PDB entry 6C66 | electron microscopy, 3.66 A resolution | chains B and J of the 15 polymer chains in the assembly

== Chain B ==
Protein: CRISPR-associated protein, Cse4 family
Source organism: Thermobifida fusca (strain YX)
UniProtKB: Q47PJ3 (Q47PJ3_THEFY); residues 1-373 here = UniProt positions 1-373
Sequence (373 residues; row label = number of the first residue in the row):
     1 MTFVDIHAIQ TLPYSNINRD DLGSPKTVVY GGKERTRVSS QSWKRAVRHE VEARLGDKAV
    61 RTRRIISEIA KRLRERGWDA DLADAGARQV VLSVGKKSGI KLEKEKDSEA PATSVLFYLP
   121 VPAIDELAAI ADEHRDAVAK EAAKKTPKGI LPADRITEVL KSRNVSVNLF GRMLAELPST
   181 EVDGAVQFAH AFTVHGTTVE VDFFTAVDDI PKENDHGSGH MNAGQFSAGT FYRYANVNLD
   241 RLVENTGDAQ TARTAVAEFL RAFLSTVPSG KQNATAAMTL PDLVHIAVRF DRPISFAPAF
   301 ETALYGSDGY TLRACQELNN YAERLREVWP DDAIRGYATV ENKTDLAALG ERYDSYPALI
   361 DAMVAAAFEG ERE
Unresolved in the structure: 1, 93-116, 141-149, 369-373

== Chain J ==
Molecule: crRNA
Source organism: Thermobifida fusca
Sequence (61 nucleotides; each row starts with the number of its first residue):
     1 AUGGACCGCC AGUGAUAAGU GGAAUGCCAU GUGGGCUGUC GUGAGCCCCA CGCACGUGGG
    61 G
Unresolved in the structure: 41-42

== How chain B and chain J interact ==
Residue-residue contacts - 42 pairs, chain B then chain J:
  Ile-17(B) / C10(J)  phosphate contact
  Asn-18(B) / C9(J)  phosphate contact
  Asn-18(B) / C10(J)  phosphate contact
  Arg-19(B) / C9(J)  hydrogen bond to the sugar
  Arg-19(B) / C10(J)  salt bridge to the phosphate
  Arg-19(B) / A11(J)  salt bridge to the phosphate
  Asp-21(B) / C9(J)  base contact
  Lys-26(B) / C9(J)  salt bridge to the phosphate
  Ser-39(B) / G8(J)  sugar contact
  Ser-39(B) / C9(J)  hydrogen bond to the phosphate
  Gln-41(B) / C7(J)  sugar contact
  Gln-41(B) / G8(J)  phosphate contact
  Ser-42(B) / G8(J)  hydrogen bond to the sugar
  Ser-42(B) / C9(J)  phosphate contact
  Lys-44(B) / C6(J)  salt bridge to the phosphate
  Lys-44(B) / C7(J)  salt bridge to the phosphate
  Arg-45(B) / G8(J)  salt bridge to the phosphate
  Arg-48(B) / C6(J)  phosphate contact
  Arg-48(B) / C7(J)  salt bridge to the phosphate
  Gly-171(B) / C6(J)  sugar contact
  Arg-172(B) / C6(J)  hydrogen bond to the base
  Leu-174(B) / G8(J)  phosphate contact
  Val-182(B) / A5(J)  base contact
  Val-182(B) / C6(J)  sugar contact
  Asp-183(B) / A1(J)  base contact
  Asp-183(B) / A5(J)  hydrogen bond to the sugar
  Phe-203(B) / A15(J)  base contact
  Phe-204(B) / U13(J)  base contact
  Phe-204(B) / A15(J)  phosphate contact
  Thr-205(B) / U13(J)  hydrogen bond to the sugar
  Thr-205(B) / G14(J)  base contact
  Thr-205(B) / A15(J)  hydrogen bond to the phosphate
  Ala-206(B) / U13(J)  base contact
  Val-207(B) / G14(J)  hydrogen bond to the phosphate
  His-216(B) / U16(J)  base contact
  His-216(B) / A17(J)  hydrogen bond to the base
  His-220(B) / U13(J)  hydrogen bond to the base
  Met-221(B) / A15(J)  base contact
  Ser-269(B) / A11(J)  phosphate contact
  Gly-270(B) / A11(J)  phosphate contact
  Lys-271(B) / A11(J)  hydrogen bond to the phosphate
  Ala-274(B) / U13(J)  phosphate contact
Interface residues without a listed pair, chain B (34 interface residues in all): Asp-20, Phe-170, Glu-181, Gly-184, Ser-218, Asn-273
Interface residues without a listed pair, chain J (14 interface residues in all): G12

== Overview ==
34 residues of chain B and 14 residues of chain J are in contact; the contacts include 11 hydrogen bonds and 7
salt bridges. Polar pairs include Arg-172(B)/C6(J), His-216(B)/A17(J) and His-220(B)/U13(J).
Chain B is CRISPR-associated protein, Cse4 family (Thermobifida fusca (strain YX)) and chain J is crRNA
(Thermobifida fusca); the structure, CRISPR RNA-guided surveillance complex, pre-nicking, was determined by
electron microscopy.
